Entry 8Q5H (electron microscopy, 4.50 A resolution (low resolution: residue-level contacts below are approximate; hydrogen-bond / salt-bridge calls are withheld)); this record covers chains D and N of the 7 polymer chains in the assembly.

[Chain D]
Name: Kinetochore-associated protein DSN1 homolog
Source organism: Homo sapiens
UniProtKB: Q9H410 (DSN1_HUMAN); residue numbers follow UniProt; this construct covers 1-356
Amino-acid sequence (362 residues; row label = number of the first residue in the row):
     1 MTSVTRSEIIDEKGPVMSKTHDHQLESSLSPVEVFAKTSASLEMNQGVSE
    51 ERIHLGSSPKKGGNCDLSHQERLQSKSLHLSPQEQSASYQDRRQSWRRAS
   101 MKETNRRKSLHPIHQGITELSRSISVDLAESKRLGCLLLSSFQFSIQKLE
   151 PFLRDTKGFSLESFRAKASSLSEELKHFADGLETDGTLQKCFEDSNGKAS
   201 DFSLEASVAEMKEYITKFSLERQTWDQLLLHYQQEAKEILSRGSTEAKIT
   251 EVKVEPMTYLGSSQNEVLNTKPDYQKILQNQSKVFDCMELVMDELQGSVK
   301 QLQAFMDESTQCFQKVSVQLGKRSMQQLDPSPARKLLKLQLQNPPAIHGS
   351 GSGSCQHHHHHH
Disordered / not traced: 1-111, 246-255, 339-362
Differences from the reference sequence: expression tag (357-362)

[Chain N]
Name: Kinetochore-associated protein NSL1 homolog
Source organism: Homo sapiens
UniProtKB: Q96IY1 (NSL1_HUMAN); numbering as in UniProt (aligned over 1-281)
Amino-acid sequence (281 residues; each row starts with the number of its first residue):
     1 MAGSPELVVLDPPWDKELAAGTESQALVSATPREDFRVRCTSKRAVTEML
    51 QLCGRFVQKLGDALPEEIREPALRDAQWTFESAVQENISINGQAWQEASD
   101 NCFMDSDIKVLEDQFDEIIVDIATKRKQYPRKILECVIKTIKAKQEILKQ
   151 YHPVVHPLDLKYDPDPAPHMENLKCRGETVAKEISEAMKSLPALIEQGEG
   201 FSQVLRMQPVIHLQRIHQEVFSSCHRKPDAKPENFITQIETTPTETASRK
   251 TSDMVLKRKQTKDCPQRKWYPLRPKKINLDT
Disordered / not traced: 1-32, 223-263, 273-281
From the paper describing this entry:
  - mutagenesis - I216A: decreased localization to Ndc80C

[How chain D and chain N interact]
Pairs across the interface (69; chain D residue first):
  Pro-112(D) / Ala-94(N)
  Pro-112(D) / Gln-96(N)
  Ile-113(D) / Glu-86(N)
  Ile-113(D) / Gln-96(N)
  His-114(D) / Glu-86(N)
  Leu-120(D) / Ala-83(N)
  Leu-120(D) / Glu-86(N)
  Leu-120(D) / Asn-87(N)
  Ser-121(D) / Asn-87(N)
  Arg-122(D) / Phe-36(N)
  Ile-124(D) / Phe-36(N)
  Ile-124(D) / Arg-37(N)
  Ile-124(D) / Asn-87(N)
  Leu-137(D) / Asn-87(N)
  Leu-138(D) / Phe-80(N)
  Leu-138(D) / Val-84(N)
  Ser-141(D) / Phe-80(N)
  Phe-142(D) / Leu-60(N)
  Phe-144(D) / Thr-79(N)
  Lys-148(D) / Asp-75(N)
  Lys-148(D) / Thr-79(N)
  Leu-149(D) / Ala-72(N)
  Phe-164(D) / Leu-60(N)
  Lys-167(D) / Ala-63(N)
  Leu-171(D) / Phe-56(N)
  Leu-171(D) / Leu-60(N)
  Leu-175(D) / Phe-56(N)
  Phe-178(D) / Cys-53(N)
  Phe-178(D) / Phe-56(N)
  Glu-193(D) / Arg-39(N)
  Asp-194(D) / Thr-41(N)
  Met-211(D) / Phe-115(N)
  Ile-215(D) / Gln-114(N)
  Ile-215(D) / Phe-115(N)
  Ile-215(D) / Ile-118(N)
  Phe-218(D) / Ile-118(N)
  Glu-221(D) / Arg-126(N)
  Arg-222(D) / Ile-118(N)
  Arg-222(D) / Asp-121(N)
  Arg-222(D) / Ile-122(N)
  Trp-225(D) / Lys-125(N)
  Trp-225(D) / Tyr-129(N)
  Gln-233(D) / Cys-136(N)
  Ala-236(D) / Thr-140(N)
  Ile-239(D) / Lys-144(N)
  Ile-239(D) / Ile-147(N)
  Gly-243(D) / Ile-147(N)
  Tyr-259(D) / Leu-158(N)
  Glu-289(D) / Leu-173(N)
  Glu-289(D) / Arg-176(N)
  Met-292(D) / Leu-173(N)
  Met-292(D) / Arg-176(N)
  Met-292(D) / Gly-177(N)
  Asp-293(D) / Arg-176(N)
  Leu-295(D) / Ile-184(N)
  Gln-296(D) / Val-180(N)
  Val-299(D) / Glu-183(N)
  Val-299(D) / Ile-184(N)
  Gln-303(D) / Glu-183(N)
  Gln-303(D) / Ala-187(N)
  Met-306(D) / Ser-190(N)
  Met-306(D) / Leu-191(N)
  Thr-310(D) / Leu-194(N)
  Phe-313(D) / Leu-194(N)
  Phe-313(D) / Gly-198(N)
  Val-316(D) / Phe-201(N)
  Leu-320(D) / Phe-201(N)
  Arg-323(D) / Gln-208(N)
  Gln-327(D) / Phe-221(N)
Also at the interface, not in a pair above, chain D (54 interface residues in all): Ser-145, Ile-146, Ala-168, Lys-198, Tyr-232, Phe-285, Leu-302, Leu-328
Also at the interface, not in a pair above, chain N (54 interface residues in all): Leu-50, Leu-64, Ala-76, Cys-102, Ile-133, His-169, Thr-179, His-212, Ser-222

[Overview]
Chain D and chain N each contribute 54 residues to their interface. The paper reports that I216A of chain N
reduces localization to Ndc80C.
Here chain D is Kinetochore-associated protein DSN1 homolog and chain N is Kinetochore-associated protein NSL1
homolog, both from Homo sapiens. Entry 8Q5H (Human KMN network (outer kinetochore)) was determined by electron
microscopy.
